Entry 8BDE (X-ray diffraction, 1.90 A resolution); this record covers chains B and E of the 6 polymer chains in the assembly.

== Chain B ==
Molecule: Tubulin beta-2B chain
Source organism: Bos taurus
UniProtKB: Q6B856 (TBB2B_BOVIN); the author numbering skips numbers that UniProt does not, so the offset changes along the chain: 1-42 = UniProt 1-42; 45-360 = UniProt 43-358; 369-455 = UniProt 359-445
Sequence (445 residues; numbered 1 to 455; 10 numbers in that range are skipped by the numbering (no residue carries them; nothing is unmodelled there); the number before each row is that of its first residue):
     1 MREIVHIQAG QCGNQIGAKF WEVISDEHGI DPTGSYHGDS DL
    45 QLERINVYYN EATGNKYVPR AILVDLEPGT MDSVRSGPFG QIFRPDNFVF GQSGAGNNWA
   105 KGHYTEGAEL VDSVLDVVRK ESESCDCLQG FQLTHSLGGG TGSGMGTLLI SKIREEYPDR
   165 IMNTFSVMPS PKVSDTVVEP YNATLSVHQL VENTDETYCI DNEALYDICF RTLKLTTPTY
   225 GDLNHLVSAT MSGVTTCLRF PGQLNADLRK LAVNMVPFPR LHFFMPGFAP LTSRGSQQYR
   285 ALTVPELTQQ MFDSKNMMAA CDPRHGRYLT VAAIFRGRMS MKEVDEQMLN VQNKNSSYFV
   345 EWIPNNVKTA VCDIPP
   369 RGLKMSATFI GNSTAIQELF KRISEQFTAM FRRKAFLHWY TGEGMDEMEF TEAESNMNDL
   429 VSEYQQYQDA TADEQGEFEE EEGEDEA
Disordered / not traced: 279-281, 439-455
Ion coordination: Mg2+: Q11 (together with GDP)
Ligand contacts: GDP (guanosine-5'-diphosphate): G10, Q11, C12, Q15, I16, D69, A99, N101, S140, G142, G143, G144, T145, G146, S147, V171, P173, V177, D179, E183, N206, L209, Y224, L227, N228
UniProt features mapped onto this chain:
  - motif: M1 to I4 (MREI motif)
  - binding site (GTP): Q11, E71, S140, G144, T145, G146, N206, N228
  - binding site (Mg(2+)): E71
  - modified residue: S40 (Phosphoserine), T57 (Phosphothreonine), K60 (N6-acetyllysine), S174 (Phosphoserine), T287 (Phosphothreonine), T292 (Phosphothreonine), R320 (Omega-N-methylarginine), E448 (5-glutamyl polyglutamate)
  - cross-link (Glycyl lysine isopeptide (Lys-Gly)): K60 (interchain with G-Cter in ubiquitin), K326 (interchain with G-Cter in ubiquitin)
Reported in the primary citation:
  - binding site for Baccatin III: C213, L217, L219, D226, H229, L230, A233, F272, P274, L275, T276, R278, R369, G370, L371

== Chain E ==
Molecule: Stathmin-4
Source organism: Rattus norvegicus
UniProtKB: P63043 (STMN4_RAT); residues 5-145 here correspond to UniProt positions 49-189 (UniProt number = residue number + 44)
Sequence (143 residues; each row starts with the number of its first residue):
     3 MADMEVIELN KCTSGQSFEV ILKPPSFDGV PEFNASLPRR RDPSLEEIQK KLEAAEERRK
    63 YQEAELLKHL AEKREHEREV IQKAIEENNN FIKMAKEKLA QKMESNKENR EAHLAAMLER
   123 LQEKDKHAEE VRKNKELKEE ASR
Disordered / not traced: 3-5, 29-43, 142-145
Differences from the reference sequence: initiating methionine (3); expression tag (4)
UniProt features mapped onto this chain:
  - modified residue: S46 (Phosphoserine)

== Interface between chain B and chain E ==
Contacting residue pairs - 25 pairs, chain B then chain E:
  H107(B) - K75(E)  hydrogen bond
  Y108(B) - H78(E)  hydrogen bond
  Y108(B) - E79(E)
  Y108(B) - V82(E)  hydrophobic
  Y108(B) - I83(E)
  L152(B) - E79(E)
  S155(B) - L72(E)
  S155(B) - K75(E)
  S155(B) - R76(E)  hydrogen bond
  K156(B) - R76(E)
  K156(B) - E79(E)  salt bridge
  R158(B) - L68(E)
  E159(B) - L69(E)
  E159(B) - L72(E)
  E159(B) - R76(E)  salt bridge
  Q193(B) - K75(E)
  E196(B) - H71(E)  salt bridge
  T409(B) - E89(E)
  E411(B) - V82(E)
  E411(B) - A86(E)
  G412(B) - V82(E)
  G412(B) - K85(E)
  G412(B) - A86(E)
  D414(B) - K85(E)  salt bridge
  E417(B) - H78(E)  salt bridge
Other interface residues (no listed pair), chain B (18 interface residues in all): T109, P162, G410, M413
Other interface residues (no listed pair), chain E (14 interface residues in all): E65

== In short ==
18 residues of chain B and 14 residues of chain E are in contact; the contacts include 3 hydrogen bonds and 5
salt bridges. Polar pairs include K156(B)-E79(E), E159(B)-R76(E) and E196(B)-H71(E). Chain B binds GDP. From
the paper: a binding site for Baccatin III at C213(B), L217(B) and L219(B) among others.
Chain B is Tubulin beta-2B chain (Bos taurus) and chain E is Stathmin-4 (Rattus norvegicus); the structure,
Tubulin-baccatin III complex, was determined by X-ray diffraction together with 8BDF and 8BDG from the same
study.
